Entry 7VSJ (X-ray diffraction, 2.38 A resolution); this record covers chains A and B.

# Chain A
Protein: Insulin-like growth factor 2 mRNA-binding protein 3
Source organism: Mus musculus
Reference sequence: Q9CPN8 (IF2B3_MOUSE); numbering as in UniProt (aligned over 1-161)
Chain sequence (162 residues; numbered 0 to 161; the number before each row is that of its first residue; numbering starts at 0):
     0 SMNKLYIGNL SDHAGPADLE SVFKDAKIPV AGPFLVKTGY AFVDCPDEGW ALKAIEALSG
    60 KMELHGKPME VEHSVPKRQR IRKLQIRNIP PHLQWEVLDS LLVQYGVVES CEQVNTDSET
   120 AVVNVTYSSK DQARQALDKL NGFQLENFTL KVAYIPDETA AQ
Disordered / not traced: 160-161
Differences from the reference sequence: expression tag (0)

# Chain B
Molecule: 9-nt RNA strand
Sequence (9 nucleotides; each row starts with the number of its first residue):
     1 CACACACAC
Disordered / not traced: 5-9

# How chain A and chain B interact
Pairs across the interface (17; chain A residue first):
  Lys3(A) - A2(B)  base contact
  Tyr5(A) - C1(B)  stacking on the base
  Leu34(A) - A2(B)  base contact
  Lys36(A) - A2(B)  phosphate contact
  Lys36(A) - C3(B)  salt bridge to the phosphate
  Tyr39(A) - C1(B)  phosphate contact
  Tyr39(A) - A2(B)  sugar contact
  Phe41(A) - C1(B)  sugar contact
  Phe41(A) - A2(B)  stacking on the base
  Glu71(A) - C1(B)  base contact
  His72(A) - C1(B)  hydrogen bond to the base
  Ser73(A) - C1(B)  hydrogen bond to the base
  Ser73(A) - A2(B)  hydrogen bond to the base
  Val74(A) - C1(B)  hydrogen bond to the base
  Lys76(A) - C1(B)  sugar contact
  Lys76(A) - A2(B)  salt bridge to the phosphate
  Arg79(A) - C1(B)  hydrogen bond to the sugar

# Summary
12 residues of chain A face 3 of chain B across their interface, with 5 hydrogen bonds, 2 salt bridges and 2
aromatic stacking contacts. Polar contacts include His72(A)-C1(B), Ser73(A)-C1(B) and Ser73(A)-A2(B).
Here chain A is Insulin-like growth factor 2 mRNA-binding protein 3 (Mus musculus) and chain B is a 9-nt RNA
strand. Entry 7VSJ (Crystal structure of MmIMP3-RRM12 in complex with 9-mer RNA) was determined by X-ray
diffraction (same publication as 7YEW, 7YEX, 7YEY, 7WW3 and 7VKL).
